PDB entry 7RDZ | electron microscopy, 3.60 A resolution | chains A and P of the 8 polymer chains in the assembly

Chain A:
Molecule: RNA-directed RNA polymerase
From: Severe acute respiratory syndrome coronavirus 2
Notes: EC 2.7.7.48
UniProtKB: P0DTD1 (R1AB_SARS2); residues 1-932 here correspond to UniProt positions 4393-5324 (UniProt number = residue number + 4392)
Amino-acid sequence (932 residues; row label = number of the first residue in the row):
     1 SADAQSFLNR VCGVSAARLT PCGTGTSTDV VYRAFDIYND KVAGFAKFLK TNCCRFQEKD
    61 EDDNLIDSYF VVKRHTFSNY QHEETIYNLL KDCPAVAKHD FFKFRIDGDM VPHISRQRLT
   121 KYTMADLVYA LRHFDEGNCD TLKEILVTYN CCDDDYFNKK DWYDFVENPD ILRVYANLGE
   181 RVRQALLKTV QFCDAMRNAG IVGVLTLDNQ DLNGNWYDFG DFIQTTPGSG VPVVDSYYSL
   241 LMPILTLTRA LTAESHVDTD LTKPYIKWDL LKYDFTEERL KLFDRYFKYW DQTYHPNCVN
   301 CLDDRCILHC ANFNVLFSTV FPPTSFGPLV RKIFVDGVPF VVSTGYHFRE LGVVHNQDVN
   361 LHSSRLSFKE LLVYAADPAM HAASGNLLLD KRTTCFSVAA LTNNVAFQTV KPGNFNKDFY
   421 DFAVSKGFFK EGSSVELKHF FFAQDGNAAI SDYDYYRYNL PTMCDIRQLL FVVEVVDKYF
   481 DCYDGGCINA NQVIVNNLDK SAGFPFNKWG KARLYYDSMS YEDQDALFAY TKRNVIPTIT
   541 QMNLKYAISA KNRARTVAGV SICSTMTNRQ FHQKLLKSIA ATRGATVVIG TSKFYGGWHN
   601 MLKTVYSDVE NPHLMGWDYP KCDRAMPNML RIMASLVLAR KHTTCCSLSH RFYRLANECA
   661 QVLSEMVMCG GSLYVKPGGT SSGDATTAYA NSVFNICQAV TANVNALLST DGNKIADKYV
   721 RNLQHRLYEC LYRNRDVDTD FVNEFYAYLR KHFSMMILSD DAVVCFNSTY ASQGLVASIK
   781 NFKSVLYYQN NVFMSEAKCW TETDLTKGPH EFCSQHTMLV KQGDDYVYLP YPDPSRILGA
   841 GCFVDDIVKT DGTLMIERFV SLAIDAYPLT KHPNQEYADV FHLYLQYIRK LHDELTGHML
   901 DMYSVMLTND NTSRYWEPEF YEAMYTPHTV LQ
Disordered / not traced: 1-2, 930-932
Ion coordination: Mg2+: Asn209, Asp218 (together with ADP); Zn2+ site 1: His295, Cys301, Cys306, Cys310; Zn2+ site 2: Cys487, His642, Cys645, Cys646
Small-molecule neighbours: ADP (adenosine-5'-diphosphate): Phe35, Lys50, Asn52, Cys53, Lys73, Arg74, His75, Asn79, Arg116, Asp208, Asn209, Tyr217, Asp218, Gly220, Asp221
UniProt features mapped onto this chain:
  - region: Lys545 to Arg555 (Interaction with RMP Remdesivir), Thr582 to Pro620 (RdRp Palm N-ter)
  - active site: Ser759, Asp760, Asp761
  - binding site (Mn(2+)): Asn209, Asp218
  - binding site (Zn(2+)): His295, Cys301, Cys306, Cys310, Cys487, His642, Cys645, Cys646
  - site: Gln932 (Cleavage)

Chain P:
Molecule: Product RNA
Sequence (35 nucleotides; each row starts with the number of its first residue):
     1 CGCGUAGCAU GCUACGUCAU UCUCCUAAGA AGCUA
Disordered / not traced: 1

Interface between chain A and chain P:
Contacting residue pairs (21; chain A residue first):
  Asp499(A) with G29(P), phosphate contact
  Arg513(A) with G29(P), salt bridge to the phosphate
  Lys593(A) with C33(P), sugar contact
  Leu758(A) with A35(P), phosphate contact
  Ser759(A) with A35(P), hydrogen bond to the phosphate
  Asp760(A) with A35(P), phosphate contact
  Asp761(A) with A35(P), sugar contact
  Cys813(A) with U34(P), phosphate contact
  Ser814(A) with A35(P), hydrogen bond to the phosphate
  Arg836(A) with C33(P), salt bridge to the phosphate; U34(P), salt bridge to the phosphate
  Ala840(A) with C33(P), phosphate contact
  Lys849(A) with G32(P), salt bridge to the phosphate
  Met855(A) with A30(P), sugar contact; A31(P), sugar contact
  Arg858(A) with A31(P), sugar contact; G32(P), salt bridge to the phosphate
  Ser861(A) with G32(P), sugar contact
  Leu862(A) with G32(P), sugar contact
  Asp865(A) with G32(P), hydrogen bond to the sugar; C33(P), sugar contact
Interface residues without a listed pair, chain A (20 interface residues in all): Gln815, Asp845, Glu857

Overview:
20 residues of chain A face 7 of chain P across their interface, with 3 hydrogen bonds and 5 salt bridges.
Among the polar pairs are Asp865(A)-G32(P), Ser759(A)-A35(P) and Ser814(A)-A35(P). Bound to chain A: ADP.
Here chain A is RNA-directed RNA polymerase (Severe acute respiratory syndrome coronavirus 2) and chain P is
Product RNA. Entry 7RDZ (SARS-CoV-2 replication-transcription complex bound to nsp13 helicase - nsp13(2)-RTC -
apo class) was determined by electron microscopy (same publication as 7RDX, 7RDY, 7RE0, 7RE1, 7RE2 and 7RE3).
